Entry 6H39 (X-ray diffraction, 2.50 A resolution); this record covers chains S and T of the 28 polymer chains in the assembly.

Chain S:
Molecule: Proteasome subunit alpha type-6
From: Saccharomyces cerevisiae (strain ATCC 204508 / S288c)
Notes: EC 3.4.25.1
Reference sequence: P40302 (PSA6_YEAST); residues 0-233 here correspond to UniProt positions 1-234 (UniProt number = residue number + 1)
Sequence (234 residues; row label = number of the first residue in the row; numbering starts at 0):
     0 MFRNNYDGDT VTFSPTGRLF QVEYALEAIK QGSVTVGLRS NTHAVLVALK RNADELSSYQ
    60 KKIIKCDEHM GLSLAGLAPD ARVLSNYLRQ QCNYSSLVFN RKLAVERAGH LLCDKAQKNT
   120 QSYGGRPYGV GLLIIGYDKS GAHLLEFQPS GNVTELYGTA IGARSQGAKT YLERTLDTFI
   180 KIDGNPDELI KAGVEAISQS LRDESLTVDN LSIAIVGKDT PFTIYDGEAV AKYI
Not modelled in the structure: 0-2
Curated features (UniProtKB/Swiss-Prot):
  - modified residue: Ser13 (Phosphoserine)
  - cross-link: Lys190 (Glycyl lysine isopeptide (Lys-Gly) (interchain with G-Cter in ubiquitin))

Chain T:
Molecule: Probable proteasome subunit alpha type-7
From: Saccharomyces cerevisiae (strain ATCC 204508 / S288c)
Notes: EC 3.4.25.1
Reference sequence: P21242 (PSA7_YEAST); residues -3 to 284 here correspond to UniProt positions 1-288 (UniProt number = residue number + 4)
Sequence (288 residues; row label = number of the first residue in the row; numbers below 1 keep their minus sign (Met-3 is residue -3)):
    -3 MTSIGTGYDL SNSVFSPDGR NFQVEYAVKA VENGTTSIGI KCNDGVVFAV EKLITSKLLV
    57 PQKNVKIQVV DRHIGCVYSG LIPDGRHLVN RGREEAASFK KLYKTPIPIP AFADRLGQYV
   117 QAHTLYNSVR PFGVSTIFGG VDKNGAHLYM LEPSGSYWGY KGAATGKGRQ SAKAELEKLV
   177 DHHPEGLSAR EAVKQAAKII YLAHEDNKEK DFELEISWCS LSETNGLHKF VKGDLLQEAI
   237 DFAQKEINGD DDEDEDDSDN VMSSDDENAP VATNANATTD QEGDIHLE
Not modelled in the structure: -3 to 1, 245-284
Curated features (UniProtKB/Swiss-Prot):
  - modified residue: Thr-2 (N-acetylthreonine)

Chain S / chain T interface:
Residue-residue contacts - 62 pairs, chain S then chain T:
  Asn4(S) with Leu6(T)
  Tyr5(S) with Asp5(T), hydrogen bond; Leu6(T), hydrophobic
  Thr9(S) with Arg126(T)
  Val10(S) with Gln19(T); Asn123(T); Ser124(T); Val125(T); Arg126(T)
  Thr11(S) with Leu6(T); Gln19(T)
  Phe12(S) with Gln19(T), hydrogen bond (backbone-side chain); Tyr22(T); Ala23(T), hydrophobic; Arg126(T); Pro127(T)
  Ser13(S) with Tyr22(T)
  Pro14(S) with Tyr22(T), hydrophobic; Lys25(T)
  Thr15(S) with Lys25(T)
  Gly16(S) with Tyr22(T); Lys25(T); Ala26(T)
  Leu18(S) with Leu77(T), hydrophobic; Arg126(T)
  His109(S) with Arg82(T)
  Cys112(S) with Arg82(T)
  Asp113(S) with Arg82(T), salt bridge; Asn86(T)
  Gln116(S) with Pro79(T); Asp80(T); His83(T), hydrogen bond
  Thr119(S) with Arg126(T), hydrogen bond (backbone-side chain)
  Gln120(S) with His119(T); Val125(T); Arg126(T), hydrogen bond (backbone-backbone); Pro127(T); Phe128(T)
  Ser121(S) with Ser124(T)
  Tyr122(S) with Ser124(T), hydrogen bond (backbone-backbone)
  Ser149(S) with Pro79(T)
  Gly150(S) with Pro79(T)
  Asn151(S) with Ile78(T); Pro79(T)
  Thr153(S) with Leu55(T); Asn60(T)
  Glu154(S) with Val56(T); Lys59(T); Asn60(T), hydrogen bond (backbone-side chain)
  Leu155(S) with Leu54(T); Leu55(T), hydrophobic; Val56(T)
  Tyr156(S) with Leu54(T), hydrogen bond (backbone-backbone); Leu55(T); Val56(T); Pro57(T)
  Gly157(S) with Leu54(T)
  Lys168(S) with Leu54(T)
  Leu171(S) with Leu54(T)
  Glu172(S) with Ser52(T), hydrogen bond; Lys53(T), hydrogen bond (side chain-backbone)
  Leu175(S) with Lys53(T)
Interface residues without a listed pair, chain S (37 interface residues in all): Arg38, Glu105, Lys117, Ser139, His142, Val152
Interface residues without a listed pair, chain T (30 interface residues in all): Gly129

In short:
37 residues of chain S and 30 residues of chain T are in contact, with 10 hydrogen bonds and 1 salt bridge.
Polar contacts include Asp113(S)-Arg82(T), Tyr5(S)-Asp5(T) and Phe12(S)-Gln19(T).
Chain S is Proteasome subunit alpha type-6 and chain T is Probable proteasome subunit alpha type-7, both from
Saccharomyces cerevisiae (strain ATCC 204508 / S288c); the structure, Yeast 20S proteasome in complex with the
peptidic non-covalent binding inhibitor RTS-V5, was determined by X-ray diffraction, deposited together with
6CW8.
